PDB entry 3SXT | X-ray diffraction, 1.81 A resolution | chains A and F of the 6 polymer chains in the assembly

[Chain A]
Name: Methylamine utilization protein MauG
From: Paracoccus denitrificans
Notes: EC 1.-.-.-
UniProt: Q51658 (MAUG_PARDP); residues 1-367 here correspond to UniProt positions 21-387 (UniProt number = residue number + 20)
Amino-acid sequence (373 residues; each row starts with the number of its first residue):
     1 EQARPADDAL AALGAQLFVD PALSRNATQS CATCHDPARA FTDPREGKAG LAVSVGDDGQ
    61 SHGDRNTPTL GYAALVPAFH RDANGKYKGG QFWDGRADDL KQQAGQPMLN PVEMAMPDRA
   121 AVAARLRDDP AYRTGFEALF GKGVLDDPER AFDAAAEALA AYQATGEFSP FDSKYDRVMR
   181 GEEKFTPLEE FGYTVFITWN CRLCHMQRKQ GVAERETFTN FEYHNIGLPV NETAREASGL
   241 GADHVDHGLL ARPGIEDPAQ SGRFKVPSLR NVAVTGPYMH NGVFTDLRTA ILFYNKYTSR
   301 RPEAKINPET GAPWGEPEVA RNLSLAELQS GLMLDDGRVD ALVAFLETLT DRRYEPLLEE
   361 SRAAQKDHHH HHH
Unresolved in the structure: 1-5, 360-373
Sequence notes: expression tag (368-373)
Curated features (UniProtKB/Swiss-Prot):
  - binding site (heme c): Cys-31, Cys-34, His-35, Cys-201, Cys-204, His-205, His-280
Metal / ion sites: heme c Fe site 1 near His-35 (its only coordinating residue here); Ca2+: Asn-66, Thr-275, Pro-277; heme c Fe site 2: His-205, Tyr-294; Na+ site 1: Asn-231, Thr-233; Na+ site 2: Leu-250, Arg-252, Ile-255
Small-molecule neighbours:
  - heme c (HEC), molecule 1: Gln-29, Ser-30, Cys-31, Cys-34, His-35, Ser-54, Val-55, Gly-56, Arg-65, Asn-66, Thr-67, Pro-68, Thr-69, Leu-70, Gln-91, Phe-92, Trp-93, Arg-96, Leu-100, Gln-103, Ala-104, Pro-107, Met-108, Glu-113, Met-114, Leu-159, Gln-163, Lys-265
  - heme c (HEC), molecule 2: Trp-93, Asn-200, Cys-201, Cys-204, His-205, His-224, Ile-226, Leu-228, Phe-264, Lys-265, Val-266, Pro-267, Leu-269, Val-272, Tyr-278, Met-279, His-280, Leu-287, Ala-290, Ile-291, Tyr-294, Ser-324, Glu-327, Leu-328, Leu-334, Leu-342, Leu-346

[Chain F]
Name: Methylamine dehydrogenase heavy chain
From: Paracoccus denitrificans
Notes: EC 1.4.99.3
UniProt: A1BB97 (A1BB97_PARDP); residues 1-386 here correspond to UniProt positions 32-417 (UniProt number = residue number + 31)
Amino-acid sequence (386 residues; each row starts with the number of its first residue):
     1 QDAPEAETQA QETQGQAAAR AAAADLAAGQ DDEPRILEAP APDARRVYVN DPAHFAAVTQ
    61 QFVIDGEAGR VIGMIDGGFL PNPVVADDGS FIAHASTVFS RIARGERTDY VEVFDPVTLL
   121 PTADIELPDA PRFLVGTYPW MTSLTPDGKT LLFYQFSPAP AVGVVDLEGK AFKRMLDVPD
   181 CYHIFPTAPD TFFMHCRDGS LAKVAFGTEG TPEITHTEVF HPEDEFLINH PAYSQKAGRL
   241 VWPTYTGKIH QIDLSSGDAK FLPAVEALTE AERADGWRPG GWQQVAYHRA LDRIYLLVDQ
   301 RDEWRHKTAS RFVVVLDAKT GERLAKFEMG HEIDSINVSQ DEKPLLYALS TGDKTLYIHD
   361 AESGEELRSV NQLGHGPQVI TTADMG
Unresolved in the structure: 1-10
Disulfides: Cys-181/Cys-196

[Interface between chain A and chain F]
Residue-residue contacts - 10 pairs, chain A then chain F:
  Asn-84(A) / Glu-33(F)
  Arg-208(A) / Gly-29(F)  hydrogen bond (side chain-backbone)
  Arg-208(A) / Asp-31(F)
  Lys-209(A) / Asp-31(F)  hydrogen bond (backbone-side chain)
  Lys-209(A) / Asp-32(F)
  Lys-209(A) / Glu-33(F)  salt bridge
  Lys-209(A) / Pro-34(F)
  Gln-210(A) / Asp-31(F)  hydrogen bond (backbone-side chain)
  Gln-210(A) / Asp-32(F)
  Gln-210(A) / Pro-34(F)
Also at the interface, not in a pair above, chain A (5 interface residues in all): Gln-207

[In short]
The chain A/chain F interface involves 5 residues from each chain; the contacts include 3 hydrogen bonds and 1
salt bridge. Among the polar pairs are Lys-209(A)/Glu-33(F), Arg-208(A)/Gly-29(F) and Lys-209(A)/Asp-31(F).
Bound to chain A: heme c.
Here chain A is Methylamine utilization protein MauG and chain F is Methylamine dehydrogenase heavy chain,
both from Paracoccus denitrificans. Entry 3SXT (Crystal Structure of the Quinol Form of Methylamine
Dehydrogenase in Complex with the Diferrous Form of ...) was determined by X-ray diffraction.
